PDB entry 3BPQ | X-ray diffraction, 2.20 A resolution | chains C and D of the 4 polymer chains in the assembly

Chain C:
Protein: Antitoxin RelB3
From: Methanocaldococcus jannaschii
Reference sequence: P0CL56 (RELB3_METJA); residues 1-52 here = UniProt positions 1-52
Chain sequence (52 residues; numbered 1 to 52; the number before each row is that of its first residue):
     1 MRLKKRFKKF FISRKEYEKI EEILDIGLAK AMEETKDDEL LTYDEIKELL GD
Not modelled in the structure: 1-8, 48-52

Chain D:
Protein: Toxin RelE3
From: Methanocaldococcus jannaschii
Notes: EC 3.1.-.-
Reference sequence: Q58503 (RELE3_METJA); numbering as in UniProt (aligned over 1-88)
Chain sequence (88 residues; numbered 1 to 88; the number before each row is that of its first residue):
     1 MKVLFAKTFV KDLKHVPGHI RKRIKLIIEE CQNSNSLNDL KLDIKKIKGY HNYYRIRVGN
    61 YSIGIEVNGD TIIFRRVLHR KSIYDYFP
Not modelled in the structure: 1-2
Sequence notes: engineered mutation S62 (Arg in Q58503)

How chain C and chain D interact:
Residue-residue contacts (60):
  E18(C) with K45(D), salt bridge
  I20(C) with Y84(D)
  E21(C) with R57(D), salt bridge; R80(D), salt bridge
  E22(C) with K48(D), salt bridge
  I23(C) with F87(D)
  L24(C) with R80(D); I83(D); Y84(D), hydrophobic
  D25(C) with K45(D), salt bridge; I47(D); R55(D), salt bridge
  I26(C) with F87(D), hydrophobic
  G27(C) with I83(D); Y86(D); F87(D)
  L28(C) with R55(D); S62(D); G64(D); I83(D)
  A29(C) with Y50(D); Y53(D)
  K30(C) with Y50(D); Y86(D)
  A31(C) with R76(D), hydrogen bond (backbone-side chain); L78(D), hydrophobic; Y86(D), hydrophobic
  M32(C) with Y53(D), hydrophobic; G64(D); I65(D); E66(D)
  E33(C) with Y50(D); Y53(D)
  E34(C) with R76(D), salt bridge; Y86(D)
  T35(C) with T8(D); R75(D), hydrogen bond (backbone-side chain); R76(D)
  K36(C) with Y53(D), hydrogen bond
  D38(C) with A6(D); K7(D); T8(D), hydrogen bond
  E39(C) with F5(D); A6(D); K7(D), hydrogen bond (backbone-backbone)
  L40(C) with L4(D), hydrophobic; F5(D); A6(D), hydrophobic; I73(D), hydrophobic; R75(D)
  L41(C) with L4(D); F5(D), hydrogen bond (backbone-backbone); V10(D), hydrophobic
  T42(C) with F5(D)
  Y43(C) with V3(D); F5(D), hydrophobic; I28(D), hydrophobic; Q32(D)
  I46(C) with F5(D), hydrophobic; V10(D), hydrophobic
Also at the interface, not in a pair above, chain C (27 interface residues in all): Y17, K47
Also at the interface, not in a pair above, chain D (32 interface residues in all): R21, I63, P88

Summary:
Chain C and chain D form an interface of 27 and 32 residues respectively, with 6 hydrogen bonds and 7 salt
bridges. Polar pairs include E18(C)-K45(D), E21(C)-R57(D) and E21(C)-R80(D).
Here chain C is Antitoxin RelB3 and chain D is Toxin RelE3, both from Methanocaldococcus jannaschii. Entry
3BPQ (Crystal Structure of RelB-RelE antitoxin-toxin complex from Methanococcus jannaschii) was determined by
X-ray diffraction.
